3UEZ - chains A and E of the 4 polymer chains in the assembly; structure by X-ray diffraction, 3.41 A resolution.

== Chain A ==
Molecule: Secreted protein BARF1
Organism: Human herpesvirus 4
UniProtKB: P03228 (BARF1_EBVB9); numbering as in UniProt (aligned over 21-221)
Amino-acid sequence (208 residues; each row starts with the number of its first residue):
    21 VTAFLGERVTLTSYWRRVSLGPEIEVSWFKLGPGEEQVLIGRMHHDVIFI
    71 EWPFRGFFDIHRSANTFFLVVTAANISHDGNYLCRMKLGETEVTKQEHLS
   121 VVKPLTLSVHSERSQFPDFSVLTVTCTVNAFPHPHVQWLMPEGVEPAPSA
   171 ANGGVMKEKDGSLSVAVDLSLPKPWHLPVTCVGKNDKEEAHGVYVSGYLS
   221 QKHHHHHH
Disordered / not traced: 161-174, 220-228
Cystine bridges: Cys146-Cys201
Glycans and other covalent adducts: N-acetylglucosamine (NAG) linked to Asn95
Differences from the reference sequence: engineered mutation Ser169 (Thr in P03228); expression tag (222-228)
UniProt features mapped onto this chain:
  - glycosylation: Asn95 (N-linked (GlcNAc...) asparagine)

== Chain E ==
Molecule: Macrophage colony-stimulating factor 1
Organism: Homo sapiens
UniProtKB: P09603 (CSF1_HUMAN); residues 1-149 here correspond to UniProt positions 33-181 (UniProt number = residue number + 32)
Amino-acid sequence (153 residues; row label = number of the first residue in the row; numbers below 1 keep their minus sign (Gly-3 is residue -3)):
    -3 GSHMEEVSEYCSHMIGSGHLQSLQRLIDSQMETSCQITFEFVDQEQLKDP
    47 VCYLKKAFLLVQDIMEDTMRFRDNTPNAIAIVQLQELSLRLKSCFTKDYE
    97 EHDKACVRTFYETPLQLLEKVKNVFNETKNLLDKDWNIFSKNCNNSFAEC
   147 SSQ
Disordered / not traced: -3 to 5, 148-149
Cystine bridges: Cys7-Cys90, Cys48-Cys139, Cys102-Cys146
Differences from the reference sequence: expression tag (-3 to 0)
UniProt features mapped onto this chain:
  - glycosylation (N-linked (GlcNAc...) asparagine): Asn122, Asn140

== How chain A and chain E interact ==
Pairs across the interface (19; chain A residue first):
  Tyr34(A) with Thr34(E); Glu36(E), hydrogen bond
  Arg36(A) with Glu36(E), salt bridge; Asp63(E)
  Arg37(A) with Glu62(E), salt bridge; Asp63(E); Arg66(E)
  Val38(A) with Ile33(E), hydrophobic; Asp63(E), hydrogen bond (backbone-backbone); Thr64(E)
  Ser39(A) with Arg66(E)
  Ser83(A) with Tyr107(E), hydrogen bond
  Ala84(A) with Gln32(E); Ile33(E), hydrophobic
  Asn85(A) with Ile33(E); Thr34(E), hydrogen bond (side chain-backbone)
  Thr86(A) with Thr34(E), hydrogen bond; Tyr107(E)
  Phe88(A) with Tyr107(E)
Interface residues without a listed pair, chain E (10 interface residues in all): Thr105

== Summary ==
Chain A and chain E each contribute 10 residues to their interface, with 5 hydrogen bonds and 2 salt bridges.
Polar contacts include Arg36(A)-Glu36(E), Arg37(A)-Glu62(E) and Tyr34(A)-Glu36(E). N-acetylglucosamine is
covalently linked to Asn95(A).
Here chain A is Secreted protein BARF1 (Human herpesvirus 4) and chain E is Macrophage colony-stimulating
factor 1 (Homo sapiens). Entry 3UEZ (Crystal structure of the human Colony-Stimulating Factor 1 (hCSF-1)
cytokine in complex with the viral receptor ...) was determined by X-ray diffraction, deposited together with
3UF2, 3UF5, 4ADF and 4ADQ.
